Entry 4FJ2 (X-ray diffraction, 2.50 A resolution); this record covers chains A and B.

# Chain A (and B)
Molecule: 17beta-hydroxysteroid dehydrogenase
Source organism: Cochliobolus lunatus
Notes: EC 1.1.1.62; chain B of this document is another copy of the same molecule, construct and numbering; everything in this record applies to it too
UniProtKB: O93874 (O93874_COCLU); residues 1-270 here = UniProt positions 1-270
Sequence (270 residues; each row starts with the number of its first residue):
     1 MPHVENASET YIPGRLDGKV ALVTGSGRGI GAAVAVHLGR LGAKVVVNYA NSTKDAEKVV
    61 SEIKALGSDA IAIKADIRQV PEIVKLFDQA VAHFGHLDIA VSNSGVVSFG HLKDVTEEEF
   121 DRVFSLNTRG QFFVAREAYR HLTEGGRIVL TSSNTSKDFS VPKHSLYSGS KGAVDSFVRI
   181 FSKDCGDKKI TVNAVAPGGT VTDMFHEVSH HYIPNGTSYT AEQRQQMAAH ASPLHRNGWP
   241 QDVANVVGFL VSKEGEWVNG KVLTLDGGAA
Unresolved in the structure: 1-10
Small-molecule neighbours: NADP (NAP; NADP nicotinamide-adenine-dinucleotide phosphate): G25, S26, G27, R28, G29, I30, G31, N48, Y49, A50, N51, S52, A75, D76, I77, R78, N103, S104, G105, V106, L126, T151, S152, S153, Y167, K171, P197, G198, G199, T200, T202, D203, M204, F205, Y212

# Chain A / chain B interface
Contacting residue pairs (102; chain A residue first):
  V80(A) - E117(B)
  P81(A) - E117(B)
  G110(A) - D184(B)
  H111(A) - Y139(B)
  H111(A) - D184(B)  hydrogen bond (side chain-backbone)
  H111(A) - D187(B)  salt bridge
  L112(A) - F132(B)  hydrophobic
  L112(A) - A135(B)
  L112(A) - R136(B)
  L112(A) - F181(B)  hydrophobic
  L112(A) - D184(B)  hydrogen bond (backbone-side chain)
  L112(A) - C185(B)  hydrophobic
  K113(A) - Y139(B)
  K113(A) - R140(B)  hydrogen bond (backbone-side chain)
  V115(A) - F132(B)  hydrophobic
  V115(A) - F133(B)
  V115(A) - R136(B)  hydrogen bond (backbone-side chain)
  T116(A) - F133(B)
  T116(A) - R136(B)
  E117(A) - V80(B)
  E117(A) - P81(B)
  E117(A) - R129(B)  salt bridge
  E117(A) - F133(B)
  F120(A) - R129(B)
  F120(A) - F132(B)  hydrophobic
  F120(A) - F133(B)  hydrophobic
  D121(A) - R129(B)  salt bridge
  F124(A) - F124(B)  hydrophobic
  F124(A) - T128(B)
  F124(A) - F177(B)  hydrophobic
  T128(A) - F124(B)
  R129(A) - E117(B)  salt bridge
  R129(A) - F120(B)
  R129(A) - D121(B)  salt bridge
  F132(A) - L112(B)  hydrophobic
  F132(A) - V115(B)  hydrophobic
  F132(A) - F120(B)  hydrophobic
  F132(A) - S165(B)
  F133(A) - V115(B)
  F133(A) - T116(B)
  F133(A) - E117(B)
  F133(A) - F120(B)  hydrophobic
  A135(A) - L112(B)
  R136(A) - L112(B)
  R136(A) - K113(B)
  R136(A) - V115(B)  hydrogen bond (side chain-backbone)
  Y139(A) - H111(B)
  Y139(A) - K113(B)
  R140(A) - K113(B)  hydrogen bond (side chain-backbone)
  T155(A) - R179(B)  hydrogen bond (backbone-side chain)
  S156(A) - S176(B)  hydrogen bond (backbone-side chain)
  S156(A) - R179(B)  hydrogen bond (backbone-side chain)
  K157(A) - K157(B)
  K157(A) - R179(B)
  F159(A) - R179(B)  hydrogen bond (backbone-side chain)
  S160(A) - R179(B)  hydrogen bond
  S160(A) - I180(B)
  S160(A) - K183(B)
  V161(A) - I180(B)
  P162(A) - D184(B)
  K163(A) - D184(B)  hydrogen bond (backbone-side chain)
  H164(A) - I180(B)
  S165(A) - F132(B)
  S165(A) - F177(B)
  S165(A) - I180(B)
  S165(A) - F181(B)
  S168(A) - S176(B)  hydrogen bond (backbone-side chain)
  S168(A) - I180(B)
  G169(A) - A173(B)
  G169(A) - S176(B)
  G169(A) - F177(B)
  G172(A) - G172(B)
  G172(A) - A173(B)
  G172(A) - S176(B)
  A173(A) - G169(B)
  A173(A) - A173(B)
  S176(A) - S156(B)  hydrogen bond (side chain-backbone)
  S176(A) - S168(B)  hydrogen bond (side chain-backbone)
  S176(A) - G169(B)
  S176(A) - G172(B)
  F177(A) - F124(B)  hydrophobic
  F177(A) - S165(B)
  F177(A) - G169(B)
  R179(A) - T155(B)  hydrogen bond (side chain-backbone)
  R179(A) - S156(B)  hydrogen bond (side chain-backbone)
  R179(A) - K157(B)
  R179(A) - F159(B)  hydrogen bond (side chain-backbone)
  R179(A) - S160(B)  hydrogen bond
  I180(A) - S160(B)
  I180(A) - V161(B)
  I180(A) - H164(B)
  I180(A) - S165(B)
  I180(A) - S168(B)
  F181(A) - L112(B)  hydrophobic
  F181(A) - S165(B)
  D184(A) - G110(B)
  D184(A) - H111(B)  hydrogen bond (backbone-side chain)
  D184(A) - L112(B)  hydrogen bond (side chain-backbone)
  D184(A) - P162(B)
  D184(A) - K163(B)  hydrogen bond (side chain-backbone)
  C185(A) - L112(B)  hydrophobic
  D187(A) - H111(B)  salt bridge
Other interface residues (no listed pair), chain A (45 interface residues in all): D158, L166, K183
Other interface residues (no listed pair), chain B (45 interface residues in all): D158, L166

# In short
The chain A/chain B interface involves 45 residues from each chain; the contacts include 22 hydrogen bonds and
6 salt bridges. Polar contacts include H111(A)-D187(B), E117(A)-R129(B) and D121(A)-R129(B). Chain A binds
NADP.
Both chains are 17beta-hydroxysteroid dehydrogenase (Cochliobolus lunatus). Entry 4FJ2 (Crystal structure of
the ternary complex between a fungal 17beta-hydroxysteroid dehydrogenase (Holo form) and biochanin A) was
determined by X-ray diffraction together with 4FJ0, 4FJ1 and 3QWH from the same study.
